PDB entry 6LZC | X-ray diffraction, 1.35 A resolution | chain A

[Chain A]
Name: Methionine aminopeptidase 1
From: Homo sapiens
Notes: EC 3.4.11.18
Reference sequence: P53582 (MAP11_HUMAN); residues 90-393 here correspond to UniProt positions 81-384 (UniProt number = residue number - 9)
Amino-acid sequence (329 residues; row label = number of the first residue in the row):
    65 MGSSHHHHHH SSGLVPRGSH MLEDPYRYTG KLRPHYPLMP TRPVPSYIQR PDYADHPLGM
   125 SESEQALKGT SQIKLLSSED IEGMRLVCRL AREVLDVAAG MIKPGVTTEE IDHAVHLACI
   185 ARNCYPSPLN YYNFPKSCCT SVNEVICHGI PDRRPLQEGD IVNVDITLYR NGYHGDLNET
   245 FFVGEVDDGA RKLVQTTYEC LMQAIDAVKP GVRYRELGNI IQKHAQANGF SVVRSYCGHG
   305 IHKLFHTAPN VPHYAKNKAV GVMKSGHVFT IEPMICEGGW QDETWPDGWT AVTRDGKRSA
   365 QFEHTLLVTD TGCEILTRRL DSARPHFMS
Disordered / not traced: 65-89
Construct notes: initiating methionine (65); expression tag (66-89)
Ion coordination: Na+: Asn-207, Val-209, Ser-363; Co2+ site 1: Asp-229, Asp-240, Glu-367 (together with EYL); Co2+ site 2: Asp-240, His-303, Glu-336, Glu-367 (together with EYL)
Ligand contacts: EYL (N-oxidanyl-1-(phenylmethyl)pyrrolo[2,3-b]pyridine-4-carboxamide): Pro-192, Tyr-195, Tyr-196, Phe-198, Cys-203, His-212, Asp-229, Thr-231, Asp-240, His-303, Phe-309, His-310, Glu-336, Gly-352, Trp-353, Glu-367

[Summary]
Ligands of chain A: compound EYL. Asn-207, Val-209 and Ser-363 coordinate Na+. The Co2+ site 1 is built by
Asp-229, Asp-240 and Glu-367.
Chain A is Methionine aminopeptidase 1 (Homo sapiens); the structure, crystal structure of Human Methionine
aminopeptidase (HsMetAP1b) in complex with KV-P2-4H-05, was determined by X-ray diffraction together with 6LZB
from the same study.
